PDB entry 1GO4 | X-ray diffraction, 2.05 A resolution | chains B and F of the 8 polymer chains in the assembly

Chain B:
Name: Mitotic spindle assembly checkpoint protein MAD2A
Organism: Homo sapiens
UniProt: Q13257 (MD2L1_HUMAN); residues 1-205 here = UniProt positions 1-205
Sequence (205 residues; each row starts with the number of its first residue):
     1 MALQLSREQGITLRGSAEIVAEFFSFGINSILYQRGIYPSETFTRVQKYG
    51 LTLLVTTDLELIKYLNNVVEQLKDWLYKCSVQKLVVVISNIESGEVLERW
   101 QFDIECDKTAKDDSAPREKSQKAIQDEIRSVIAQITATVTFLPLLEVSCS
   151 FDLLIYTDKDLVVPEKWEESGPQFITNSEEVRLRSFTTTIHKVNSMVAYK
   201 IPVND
Not modelled in the structure: 1-9, 205
Construct notes: engineered mutation A133 (Arg in Q13257)
UniProt features mapped onto this chain:
  - region: S195 to D205 (Required for assuming the closed conformation and for interaction with CDC20)
  - modified residue: A2 (N-acetylalanine), S6 (Phosphoserine), S130 (Phosphoserine), S170 (Phosphoserine), S178 (Phosphoserine), S185 (Phosphoserine), S195 (Phosphoserine)
What the authors report for this chain:
  - mutagenesis - R133A: unchanged binding to Mad1
  - mutagenesis - R133A: unchanged binding to Cdc20

Chain F:
Name: Mitotic spindle assembly checkpoint protein MAD1
Organism: Homo sapiens
UniProt: Q9Y6D9 (MD1L1_HUMAN), isoform Q9Y6D9-3; residues 485-584 here correspond to UniProt positions 393-492 (UniProt number = residue number - 92)
Sequence (100 residues; row label = number of the first residue in the row):
   485 SSAEQSFLFSREEADTLRLKVEELEGERSRLEEEKRMLEAQLERRALQGD
   535 YDQSRTKVLHMSLNPTSVARQRLREDHSQLQAECERLRGLLRAMERGGTV
Not modelled in the structure: 485-492, 580-584

Interface between chain B and chain F:
Pairs across the interface (78):
  L61(B) - P549(F)  hydrophobic
  Y64(B) - N548(F)
  Y64(B) - P549(F)
  N67(B) - M545(F)
  V68(B) - M545(F)  hydrophobic
  Q82(B) - R539(F)
  Q82(B) - T540(F)  hydrogen bond
  S89(B) - T550(F)
  I91(B) - A553(F)  hydrophobic
  I91(B) - R554(F)  hydrogen bond (backbone-side chain)
  I91(B) - L557(F)  hydrophobic
  E92(B) - R554(F)  hydrogen bond (backbone-side chain)
  E92(B) - L557(F)
  S93(B) - R554(F)
  G94(B) - R554(F)
  R99(B) - Q532(F)  hydrogen bond (side chain-backbone)
  R99(B) - G533(F)
  Q101(B) - A530(F)  hydrogen bond (side chain-backbone)
  Q101(B) - G533(F)
  S150(B) - P549(F)  hydrogen bond (side chain-backbone)
  S150(B) - T550(F)  hydrogen bond (side chain-backbone)
  F151(B) - P549(F)
  F151(B) - T550(F)  hydrogen bond (backbone-side chain)
  D152(B) - H544(F)  salt bridge
  D152(B) - N548(F)  hydrogen bond
  D152(B) - T550(F)
  L153(B) - H544(F)
  L154(B) - V542(F)  hydrophobic
  L154(B) - L543(F)
  L154(B) - H544(F)
  I155(B) - K541(F)
  I155(B) - V542(F)
  I155(B) - L543(F)  hydrogen bond (backbone-backbone)
  Y156(B) - G533(F)  hydrogen bond (side chain-backbone)
  Y156(B) - Y535(F)  hydrophobic
  Y156(B) - T540(F)
  Y156(B) - K541(F)
  Y156(B) - V542(F)  hydrophobic
  T157(B) - T540(F)
  T157(B) - K541(F)  hydrogen bond (backbone-backbone)
  T157(B) - L543(F)
  D158(B) - R539(F)
  D158(B) - K541(F)
  K159(B) - Q537(F)
  K159(B) - S538(F)
  K159(B) - R539(F)  hydrogen bond (backbone-backbone)
  K159(B) - T540(F)
  K159(B) - K541(F)  hydrogen bond (backbone-side chain)
  L161(B) - K541(F)  hydrogen bond (backbone-side chain)
  L161(B) - L543(F)  hydrophobic
  V163(B) - K541(F)
  V163(B) - L543(F)  hydrophobic
  K166(B) - M545(F)
  K166(B) - S546(F)  hydrogen bond (backbone-backbone)
  W167(B) - H544(F)
  W167(B) - M545(F)
  E168(B) - L543(F)
  E168(B) - H544(F)  salt bridge
  E168(B) - S546(F)  hydrogen bond
  E169(B) - V542(F)
  E169(B) - L543(F)
  S170(B) - V542(F)  hydrogen bond (backbone-backbone)
  S170(B) - H544(F)
  G171(B) - V542(F)
  P172(B) - Y535(F)  hydrophobic
  F174(B) - Q532(F)
  F174(B) - G533(F)
  F174(B) - D534(F)
  I175(B) - Q532(F)  hydrogen bond (backbone-side chain)
  T176(B) - R528(F)  hydrogen bond (backbone-side chain)
  T176(B) - Q532(F)  hydrogen bond (backbone-side chain)
  S178(B) - R528(F)  hydrogen bond (backbone-side chain)
  S178(B) - Q532(F)  hydrogen bond
  E180(B) - R528(F)  salt bridge
  E180(B) - L531(F)
  R182(B) - E527(F)  salt bridge
  R182(B) - L531(F)
  M196(B) - L531(F)  hydrophobic
Other interface residues (no listed pair), chain B (43 interface residues in all): Y38, W75, K83, D160, A198
Other interface residues (no listed pair), chain F (25 interface residues in all): L547
The authors on this interface:
  - interface residues, chain B: A198(B)
  - interface residues, chain F: E527(F), A530(F)
  - hot spots on chain F (mutagenesis) - K541A, P549A: abolished binding to Mitotic spindle assembly checkpoint protein MAD2A (chain B)
  - hot spots on chain F (mutagenesis) - L543A, M545A: decreased binding to Mitotic spindle assembly checkpoint protein MAD2A (chain B)

Overview:
Chain B and chain F form an interface of 43 and 25 residues respectively; the contacts include 23 hydrogen
bonds and 4 salt bridges. Polar pairs include D152(B)-H544(F), E168(B)-H544(F) and E180(B)-R528(F). The paper
reports that K541A and P549A of chain F abolish binding to Mitotic spindle assembly checkpoint protein MAD2A
(chain B); interface residues A198(B) and E527(F) among others; 5 substitutions were tested in all.
Chain B is Mitotic spindle assembly checkpoint protein MAD2A and chain F is Mitotic spindle assembly
checkpoint protein MAD1, both from Homo sapiens; the structure, Crystal structure of Mad1-Mad2 reveals a
conserved Mad2 binding motif in Mad1 and Cdc20, was determined by X-ray diffraction.
